PDB entry 8TP6 | electron microscopy, 3.10 A resolution | chains H and L of the 9 polymer chains in the assembly

== Chain H ==
Protein: Heavy chain of 4-1-1E02 Fab
Organism: Homo sapiens
Notes: antibody fragment or engineered binder
Chain sequence (122 residues; row label = number of the first residue in the row; a row labelled like 35A-35B holds insertion residues (35A, then the next letters in order)):
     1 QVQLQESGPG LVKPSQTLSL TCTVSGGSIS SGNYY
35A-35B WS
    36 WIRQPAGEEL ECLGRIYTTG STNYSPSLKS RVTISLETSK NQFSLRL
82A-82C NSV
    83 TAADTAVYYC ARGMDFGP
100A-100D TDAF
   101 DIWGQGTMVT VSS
Cystine bridges: Cys22-Cys92

== Chain L ==
Protein: Light chain of 4-1-1E02 Fab
Organism: Homo sapiens
Notes: antibody fragment or engineered binder
Chain sequence (107 residues; numbered 1 to 107; the number before each row is that of its first residue):
     1 DIQMTQSPSS LSASVGDRVT ITCRASQSVS SYLNWYQQRS GKAPRLLIYT VTNFQSGVPS
    61 RFSGSGSGTD FTLTISSLQP EDFATYYCQE SYTSRLTFGG GTKVEIK
Cystine bridges: Cys23-Cys88

== How chain H and chain L interact ==
Pairs across the interface (31; chain H residue first):
  Tyr35(H) - Leu96(L)
  Gln39(H) - Gln38(L)  hydrogen bond
  Gln39(H) - Tyr87(L)
  Glu44(H) - Gly99(L)
  Glu44(H) - Gly100(L)
  Leu45(H) - Pro44(L)  hydrophobic
  Leu45(H) - Phe98(L)
  Arg50(H) - Ser94(L)  hydrogen bond (side chain-backbone)
  Arg50(H) - Leu96(L)
  Tyr91(H) - Gln38(L)  hydrogen bond
  Tyr91(H) - Lys42(L)
  Tyr91(H) - Ala43(L)  hydrophobic
  Met96(H) - Leu46(L)  hydrophobic
  Gly99(H) - Tyr32(L)
  Pro100(H) - Tyr32(L)
  Pro100(H) - Thr50(L)
  Thr100A(H) - Tyr49(L)
  Thr100A(H) - Thr50(L)
  Asp100B(H) - Asn34(L)  hydrogen bond (backbone-side chain)
  Asp100B(H) - Ser91(L)  hydrogen bond (backbone-side chain)
  Ala100C(H) - Asn34(L)
  Ala100C(H) - Tyr36(L)
  Ala100C(H) - Leu46(L)  hydrophobic
  Phe100D(H) - Tyr36(L)  hydrogen bond (backbone-side chain)
  Phe100D(H) - Leu46(L)
  Phe100D(H) - Gln89(L)
  Asp101(H) - Gln55(L)  hydrogen bond
  Trp103(H) - Tyr36(L)
  Trp103(H) - Ala43(L)  hydrophobic
  Trp103(H) - Pro44(L)  hydrogen bond (side chain-backbone)
  Gly104(H) - Ala43(L)
Also at the interface, not in a pair above, chain H (20 interface residues in all): Glu43, Cys47, Pro61, Gln105
Also at the interface, not in a pair above, chain L (20 interface residues in all): Arg95

== In short ==
Chain H and chain L each contribute 20 residues to their interface, with 8 hydrogen bonds. Polar pairs include
Gln39(H)-Gln38(L), Arg50(H)-Ser94(L) and Tyr91(H)-Gln38(L).
Chain H is Heavy chain of 4-1-1E02 Fab and chain L is Light chain of 4-1-1E02 Fab, both from Homo sapiens; the
structure, H2 hemagglutinin (A/Singapore/1/1957) in complex with RBS-targeting Fab 4-1-1E02, was determined by
electron microscopy together with 8TP7, 8TP9 and 8TPA from the same study.
